6Y90 - chains C and H of the 6 polymer chains in the assembly; structure by electron microscopy, 3.69 A resolution.

== Chain C (and H) ==
Molecule: Rituximab Fab Heavy Chain
From: Mus musculus
Notes: antibody fragment or engineered binder; chain H of this document is another copy of the same molecule, construct and numbering; everything in this record applies to it too
Amino-acid sequence (224 residues; numbered 1 to 224; the number before each row is that of its first residue):
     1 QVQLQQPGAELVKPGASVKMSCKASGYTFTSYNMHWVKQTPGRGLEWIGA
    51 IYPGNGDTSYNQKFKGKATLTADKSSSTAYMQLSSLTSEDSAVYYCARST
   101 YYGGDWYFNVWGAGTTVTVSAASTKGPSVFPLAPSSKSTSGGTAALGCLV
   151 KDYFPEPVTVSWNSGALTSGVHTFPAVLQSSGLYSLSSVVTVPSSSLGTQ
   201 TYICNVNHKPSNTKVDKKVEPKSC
Disulfides: Cys22-Cys96, Cys148-Cys204
What the authors report for this chain:
  - mutagenesis - T28A/S31A: unchanged binding to B-lymphocyte antigen CD20

== How chain C and chain H interact ==
Pairs across the interface - 11 pairs, chain C then chain H:
  Thr28(C) - Tyr102(H)  hydrogen bond
  Ser31(C) - Tyr102(H)
  Ser31(C) - Gly103(H)
  Tyr32(C) - Tyr102(H)
  Tyr52(C) - Gly103(H)  hydrogen bond (side chain-backbone)
  Tyr101(C) - Tyr101(H)  hydrophobic
  Tyr102(C) - Thr28(H)  hydrogen bond
  Tyr102(C) - Ser31(H)
  Tyr102(C) - Tyr32(H)
  Gly103(C) - Ser31(H)
  Gly103(C) - Tyr52(H)
Interface residues without a listed pair, chain C (8 interface residues in all): Trp106
Interface residues without a listed pair, chain H (8 interface residues in all): Trp106
Interface features reported in the paper:
  - residue pairs: Tyr52(C)-Gly103(H) (hydrogen bond), Tyr101(C)-Tyr101(H) (pi stacking), Thr28(H)-Tyr102(C) (hydrogen bond), Ser31(H)-Tyr102(C), Tyr32(H)-Tyr102(C), Tyr52(H)-Gly103(C) (hydrogen bond), Tyr102(H)-Thr28(C) (hydrogen bond), Tyr102(H)-Ser31(C), Tyr102(H)-Tyr32(C)

== In short ==
Chain C and chain H each contribute 8 residues to their interface; the contacts include 3 hydrogen bonds.
Polar contacts include Thr28(C)-Tyr102(H) and Tyr52(C)-Gly103(H). The authors report hydrogen bonds between
Tyr52(C) and Gly103(H), Thr28(H) and Tyr102(C) and Tyr52(H) and Gly103(C) among others; pi stacking between
Tyr101(C) and Tyr101(H); contacts between Ser31(H) and Tyr102(C), Tyr32(H) and Tyr102(C) and Tyr102(H) and
Ser31(C) among others. From the paper: T28A/S31A of chain C leave binding to B-lymphocyte antigen CD20
unchanged.
Both chains are Rituximab Fab Heavy Chain (Mus musculus). Entry 6Y90 (Structure of full-length CD20 in complex
with Rituximab Fab) was determined by electron microscopy, deposited together with 6Y97 and 6Y9A.
